PDB entry 4BIP | electron microscopy, 8.23 A resolution (very low resolution: no residue pairs are listed; an interface is given only as per-side residue counts) | chains A and B of the 3 polymer chains in the assembly

# Chain A
Molecule: VP1
From: Human coxsackievirus A7
Reference sequence: I1T312 (I1T312_9ENTO); residues 74-277 here = UniProt positions 74-277
Sequence (204 residues; each row starts with the number of its first residue):
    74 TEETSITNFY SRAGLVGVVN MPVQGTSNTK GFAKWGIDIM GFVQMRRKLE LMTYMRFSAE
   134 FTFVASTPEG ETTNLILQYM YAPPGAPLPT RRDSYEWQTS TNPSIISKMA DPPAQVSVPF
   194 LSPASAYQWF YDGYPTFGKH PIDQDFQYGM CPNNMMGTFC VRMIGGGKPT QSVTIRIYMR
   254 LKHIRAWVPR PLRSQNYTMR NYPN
From the paper describing this entry:
  - self-association interface (contacts with another copy of this molecule): Pro-141 to Leu-148

# Chain B
Molecule: VP2
From: Human coxsackievirus A7
Reference sequence: I1T315 (I1T315_9ENTO); numbering as in UniProt (aligned over 1-254)
Sequence (254 residues; row label = number of the first residue in the row):
     1 SPTAEACGYS DRVAQLTVGN STITTQEAAN VIVAYGEWPQ YCPDTDATAV DKPTRPDVSV
    61 NRFYTLDTKD WSSSSKGWYW KFPDILAETG VFGQNAQFHF LYRSGFCIHV QCNASKFHQG
   121 ALLVAVLPEY VTGTVSGNTG HENTHPPYAA TQPGATGFEL TNPYILDAGI PLSQLLVCPH
   181 QWINLRTNNC ATIVVPYINS VPFDSALNHC NFGLVVIPVS PLGFLQGATP TIPITITVAP
   241 MNSEFSGLRQ AVTQ

# Chain A / chain B interface
At this resolution (8 A) residue pairs are not listed: 9 residues of chain A and 9 of chain B lie at the interface.

# In short
The chain A/chain B interface involves 9 residues from each chain. The paper reports a self-association
interface involving Pro-141(A).
Chain A is VP1 and chain B is VP2, both from Human coxsackievirus A7; the structure, Homology model of
coxsackievirus A7 (CAV7) full capsid proteins, was determined by electron microscopy together with 4BIQ from
the same study.
